6QG6 - chains B and H of the 16 polymer chains in the assembly; structure by electron microscopy, 10.40 A resolution (very low resolution: no residue pairs are listed; an interface is given only as per-side residue counts).

== Chain B ==
Name: Translation initiation factor eIF-2B subunit alpha
Organism: Saccharomyces cerevisiae
Reference sequence: P14741 (EI2BA_YEAST); residue numbers follow UniProt; this construct covers 1-305
Sequence (305 residues; numbered 1 to 305; the number before each row is that of its first residue):
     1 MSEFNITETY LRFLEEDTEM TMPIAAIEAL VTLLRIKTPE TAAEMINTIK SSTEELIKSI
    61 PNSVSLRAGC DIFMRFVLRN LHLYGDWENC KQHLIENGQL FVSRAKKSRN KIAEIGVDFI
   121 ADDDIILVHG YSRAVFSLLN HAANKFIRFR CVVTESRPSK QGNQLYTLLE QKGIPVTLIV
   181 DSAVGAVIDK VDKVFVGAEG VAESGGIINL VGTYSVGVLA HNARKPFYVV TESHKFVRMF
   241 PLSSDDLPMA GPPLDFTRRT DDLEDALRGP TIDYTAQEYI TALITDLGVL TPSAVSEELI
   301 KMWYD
Unresolved in the structure: 1-3
Curated features (UniProtKB/Swiss-Prot):
  - modified residue: Ser2 (N-acetylserine), Thr291 (Phosphothreonine)

== Chain H ==
Name: Translation initiation factor eIF-2B subunit delta
Organism: Saccharomyces cerevisiae
Reference sequence: P12754 (EI2BD_YEAST); numbering as in UniProt (aligned over 1-651)
Sequence (651 residues; row label = number of the first residue in the row):
     1 MSESEAKSRS ATPPSKAKQA TPTTTAAANG EKKLTNKELK ELKKQEKAAK RAAMKQANGI
    61 SIEQQQQQAQ MKKEKKQLQR EQQQKREQKQ KNANKKKQNE RNVKKSTLFG HLETTEERRA
   121 TILALTSAVS SPKTSRITAA GLMVPVVASA LSGSNVLTAS SLMPVGPNAS STVSASAPAS
   181 TTTTLPASSA ALSAGTSSAS TNTPTAIQQE IASSNASDVA KTLASISLEA GEFNVIPGIS
   241 SVIPTVLEQS FDNSSLISSV KELLLNKDLI HPSILLLTSH LAHYKIVGSI PRCIAMLEVF
   301 QIVIKDYQTP KGTTLSRNLT SYLSHQIDLL KKARPLSVTM GNAIRWLKQE ISLIDPSTPD
   361 KAAKKDLCEK IGQFAKEKIE LADQLIIDNA STQIEESTTI VTYGSSKVLT ELLLHNAISL
   421 KKNIKVIVVD SRPLFEGRKM AETLRNAGVN VMYALITSLD TIFNMDVDYV FLGAHSILSN
   481 GFLYSRAGTA MLAMSAKRRN IPVLVCCESL KFSQRVQLDS VTFNELADPN DLVNIDYENP
   541 VERRGNKGAL LNQFIKERKF EKKKLAMENK PKGNKIGGKK GSEGESKDAS NEEDSNSKNI
   601 LDGWQELPSL NIVNILYDLT PPEYIKKVIT EFGALPPSSV PVILREYKGS A
Unresolved in the structure: 1-236, 258, 465, 594-651
Curated features (UniProtKB/Swiss-Prot):
  - modified residue: Ser2 (N-acetylserine), Ser106 (Phosphoserine), Thr121 (Phosphothreonine)

== Chain B / chain H interface ==
At this resolution (10 A) residue pairs are not listed: 17 residues of chain B and 19 of chain H lie at the interface.

== Overview ==
17 residues of chain B face 19 of chain H across their interface.
Chain B is Translation initiation factor eIF-2B subunit alpha and chain H is Translation initiation factor
eIF-2B subunit delta, both from Saccharomyces cerevisiae; the structure, Structure of eIF2B-eIF2
(phosphorylated at Ser51) complex (model D), was determined by electron microscopy (same publication as 6QG0,
6QG1, 6QG2, 6QG3 and 6QG5).
